PDB entry 8G5J | electron microscopy, 2.63 A resolution | chains A and T of the 5 polymer chains in the assembly

[Chain A]
Name: DNA polymerase subunit gamma-1
From: Homo sapiens
Notes: EC 2.7.7.7
UniProtKB: P54098 (DPOG1_HUMAN); residues 1-1239 here = UniProt positions 1-1239
Amino-acid sequence (1239 residues; each row starts with the number of its first residue):
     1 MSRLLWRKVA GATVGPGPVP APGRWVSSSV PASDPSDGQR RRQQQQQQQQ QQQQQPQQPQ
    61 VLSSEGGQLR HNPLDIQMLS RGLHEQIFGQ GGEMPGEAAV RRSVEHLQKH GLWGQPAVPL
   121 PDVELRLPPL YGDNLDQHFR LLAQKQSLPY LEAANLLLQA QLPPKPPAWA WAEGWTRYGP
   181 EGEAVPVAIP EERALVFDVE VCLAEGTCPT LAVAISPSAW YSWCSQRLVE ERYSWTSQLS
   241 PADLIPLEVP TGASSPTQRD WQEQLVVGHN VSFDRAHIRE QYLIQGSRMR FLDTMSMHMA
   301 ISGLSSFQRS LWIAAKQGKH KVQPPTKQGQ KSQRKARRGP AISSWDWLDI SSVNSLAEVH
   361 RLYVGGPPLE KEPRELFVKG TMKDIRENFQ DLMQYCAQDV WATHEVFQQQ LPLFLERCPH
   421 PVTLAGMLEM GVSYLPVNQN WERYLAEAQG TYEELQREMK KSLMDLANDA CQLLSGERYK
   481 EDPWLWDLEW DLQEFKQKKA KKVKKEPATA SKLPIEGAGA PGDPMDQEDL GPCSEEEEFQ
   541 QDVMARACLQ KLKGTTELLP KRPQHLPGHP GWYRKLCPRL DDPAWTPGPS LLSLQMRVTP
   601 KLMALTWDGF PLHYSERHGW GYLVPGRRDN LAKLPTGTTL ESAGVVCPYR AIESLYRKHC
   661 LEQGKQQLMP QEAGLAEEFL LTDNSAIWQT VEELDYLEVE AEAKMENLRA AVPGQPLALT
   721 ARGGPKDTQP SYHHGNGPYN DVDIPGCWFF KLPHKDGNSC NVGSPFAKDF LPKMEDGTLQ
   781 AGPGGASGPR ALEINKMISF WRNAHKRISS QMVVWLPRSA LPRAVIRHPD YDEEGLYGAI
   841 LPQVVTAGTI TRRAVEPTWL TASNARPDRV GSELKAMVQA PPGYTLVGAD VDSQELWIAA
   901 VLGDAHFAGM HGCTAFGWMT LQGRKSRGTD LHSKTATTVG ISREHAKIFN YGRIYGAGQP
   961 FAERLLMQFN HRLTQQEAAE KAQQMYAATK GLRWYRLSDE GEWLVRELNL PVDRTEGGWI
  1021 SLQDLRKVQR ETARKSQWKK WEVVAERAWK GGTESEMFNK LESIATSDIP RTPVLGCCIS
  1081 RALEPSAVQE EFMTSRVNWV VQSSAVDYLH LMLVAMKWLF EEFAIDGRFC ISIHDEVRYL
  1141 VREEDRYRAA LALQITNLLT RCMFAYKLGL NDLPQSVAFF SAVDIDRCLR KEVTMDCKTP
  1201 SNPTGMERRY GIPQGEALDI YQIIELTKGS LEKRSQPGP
Unresolved in the structure: 1-73, 254-259, 317-340, 499-525, 618-740, 993-1026, 1229-1239
UniProt features mapped onto this chain:
  - region: Gln43 to Gln55 (Does not contribute to polymerase and exonuclease enzymatic activities), Thr858 to Asn864 (Trigger loop)
  - motif: Val196 to Glu200 (Exo I), Val267 to Arg275 (Exo II), Tyr395 to Thr403 (Exo III), Val887 to Leu896 (Pol A), Arg943 to Gly958 (Pol B), His1134 to Val1141 (Pol C)
  - active site: Asp198 (Exonuclease activity)
  - binding site (DNA): Ser306, Ser593, Lys806, Thr849, Thr1094, Ser1095
  - binding site (RNA): Arg579, His754, Gly763, Lys768, Ser863, Arg869
  - binding site (a 2'-deoxyribonucleoside 5'-triphosphate): Asp890, Val891, Ser893, Glu895, Arg943, Lys947, Tyr951, Asp1135
  - binding site (Mg(2+)): Asp890, Val891, Asp1135
  - site (Critical for replication fidelity and mismatch recognition): Arg853, Gln1102
  - natural variant: Arg3 (R3P: In PEOB1 and SANDO), Gln55 (Q55QQ; Q55QQQ), Arg227 (R227W: In PEOB1 and MTDPS4B), Arg232 (R232G: In MTDPS4A; R232H: In LS), Leu244 (L244P: In MTDPS4A), Thr251 (T251I: In PEOB1, MTDPS4A and MTDPS4B), Gly268 (G268A: In PEOB1), Arg275 (R275Q: Found in a patient with epileptic encephalopathy, developmental delay and moderate intellectual disability; uncertain significance), His277 (H277L: In PEOB1; uncertain significance), Gly303 (G303R: In MTDPS4A), Leu304 (L304R: In PEOB1 and SANDO; L304SANDO: In PEOB1), Ser305 (S305R: In MTDPS4A), 52 further natural variant entries in UniProt
  - mutagenesis: Asp198 (D198A: Abolishes exonuclease activity; when associated with A-200. Decreases polymerase exonucleolytic proofreading by 30-fold for the T:G mismatch and by 14-fold for the A:A mismatch ...), Glu200 (E200A: Abolishes exonuclease activity; when associated with A-198. Decreases polymerase exonucleolytic proofreading by 30-fold for the T:G mismatch and by 14-fold for the A:A mismatch ...), Asp274 (D274A: Unable to idle at the 5'-end of the nascent DNA strand. Continues DNA synthesis into double-stranded DNA past the 5'-end creating a flap structure that cannot be ligated), Lys498 (K498C: Decreases processive DNA synthesis), Lys499 (K499C: Decreases processive DNA synthesis), Lys501 (K501C: Decreases processive DNA synthesis), Val543 to Leu558 (Markedly decreases the stimulation by POLG2, resulting in impaired processive DNA synthesis), Leu549 (L549N: Decreases processive DNA synthesis), Leu552 (L552N: Decreases processive DNA synthesis), Lys553 (K553N: Decreases processive DNA synthesis), Arg853 (R853A: Abolishes primer DNA extention in the presence of dNTPs. Impairs intrinsic polymerase processivity. Enhances exonuclease activity leading to primer DNA degradation), Asp890 (D890N: Abolishes DNA polymerase activity), 1 further mutagenesis entry in UniProt
From the paper describing this entry:
  - conformationally variable residues (loop rearrangement): Thr861 to Asn864
  - mutagenesis - R309A: decreased catalytic activity (exonuclease activity)
  - disease-associated variants - R807P: decreased catalytic activity (proofreading activity)

[Chain T]
Molecule: Template DNA
Sequence (26 nucleotides; numbered -3 to 22; the number before each row is that of its first residue; numbers below 1 keep their minus sign (DA-3 is residue -3)):
    -3 ACACACGCGC GCCGCAGACT GTCTTC
Unresolved in the structure: -3 to 1, 22

[Chain A / chain T interface]
Pairs across the interface - 18 pairs, chain A then chain T:
  Glu557(A) with DT21(T), phosphate contact
  Pro560(A) with DT20(T), phosphate contact
  Lys561(A) with DT20(T), phosphate contact
  Ser593(A) with DC11(T), phosphate contact
  Gln595(A) with DG10(T), phosphate contact; DC11(T), sugar contact
  Met596(A) with DC11(T), phosphate contact; DA12(T), phosphate contact
  Arg597(A) with DA12(T), hydrogen bond to the phosphate; DG13(T), salt bridge to the phosphate
  Lys806(A) with DC9(T), salt bridge to the phosphate
  Tyr955(A) with DC2(T), base contact
  Ala957(A) with DC2(T), phosphate contact; DG3(T), phosphate contact
  Phe961(A) with DC2(T), sugar contact; DG3(T), hydrogen bond to the phosphate
  Arg964(A) with DG3(T), base contact; DC4(T), salt bridge to the phosphate
Also at the interface, not in a pair above, chain A (20 interface residues in all): Ser310, Leu591, Arg802, Gly952, Gly956, Pro960, Thr1094, Asn1098
Also at the interface, not in a pair above, chain T (11 interface residues in all): DC6

[Summary]
Chain A and chain T form an interface of 20 and 11 residues respectively; the contacts include 2 hydrogen
bonds and 3 salt bridges. Polar pairs include Arg597(A)-DA12(T), Phe961(A)-DG3(T) and Arg597(A)-DG13(T). From
the paper: R309A of chain A reduces catalytic activity (exonuclease activity); conformational variability at
Thr861(A).
Here chain A is DNA polymerase subunit gamma-1 (Homo sapiens) and chain T is Template DNA. Entry 8G5J (Cryo-EM
structure of the Mismatch Uncoupling Complex (II) of Human Mitochondrial DNA Polymerase Gamma) was determined
by electron microscopy, deposited together with 8G5I, 8G5K, 8G5L, 8G5N, 8G5O, 8G5P and 8T7E.
